PDB entry 7SX7 | X-ray diffraction, 2.15 A resolution | chains H and L of the 3 polymer chains in the assembly

Chain H:
Name: N49P9.3-FR3-3 antibody fab heavy chain
Notes: antibody fragment or engineered binder
Amino-acid sequence (230 residues; row label = number of the first residue in the row; a row labelled like 76A-76G holds insertion residues (76A, then the next letters in order)):
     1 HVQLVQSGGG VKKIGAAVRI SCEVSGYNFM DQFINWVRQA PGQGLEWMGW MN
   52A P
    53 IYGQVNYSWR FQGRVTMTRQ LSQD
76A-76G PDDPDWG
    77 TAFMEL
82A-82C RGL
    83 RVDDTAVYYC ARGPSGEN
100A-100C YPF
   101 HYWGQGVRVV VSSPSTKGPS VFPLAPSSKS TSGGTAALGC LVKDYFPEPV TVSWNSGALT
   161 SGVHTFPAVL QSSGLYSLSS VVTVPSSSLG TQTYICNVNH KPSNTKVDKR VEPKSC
Unresolved in the structure: 128-134
Cystine bridges: Cys22-Cys92, Cys140-Cys196

Chain L:
Name: N49P9.3-FR3-3 antibody fab light chain
From: Homo sapiens
Notes: antibody fragment or engineered binder
Amino-acid sequence (203 residues; numbered 3 to 212 plus 1 insertion-coded residue; 8 numbers in that range are skipped by the numbering (no residue carries them; nothing is unmodelled there); the number before each row is that of its first residue):
     3 LTQPAS
    11 MSASPGQSVT ISCSGTR
    30 HIISAWFQQY PGKPPKLIIF DDDKRPSGVP SRFSASRPGD TASLTISNVQ PEDEATYICN
    90 TY
    96 EFFGGGTKLT V
  106A L
   107 SQPKAAPSVT LFPPSSEELQ ANKATLVCLV SDFYPGAVTV AWKADGSPVK VGVETTKPSK
   167 QSNNKYAASS YLSLTPEQWK SHRSYSCRVT HEGSTVEKTV APAECS
Unresolved in the structure: 212
Cystine bridges: Cys23-Cys88, Cys134-Cys193
Residues lining bound ligands: N-acetylglucosamine (NAG; 2-acetamido-2-deoxy-beta-D-glucopyranose): His30, Ile31, Ile32, Tyr91

How chain H and chain L interact:
Contacting residue pairs (52):
  Gln39(H) with Gln38(L), hydrogen bond
  Gly42(H) with Lys163(L)
  Gly44(H) with Gly100(L)
  Leu45(H) with Pro44(L), hydrophobic; Ile87(L), hydrophobic; Phe98(L)
  Trp47(H) with Glu96(L)
  Tyr91(H) with Gln38(L); Lys42(L); Pro43(L), hydrophobic
  Tyr100A(H) with Tyr91(L); Glu96(L)
  Pro100B(H) with Ala34(L), hydrophobic; Leu46(L), hydrophobic
  Phe100C(H) with Phe36(L); Leu46(L); Phe98(L), hydrophobic
  His101(H) with Leu46(L); Phe49(L)
  Trp103(H) with Phe36(L); Pro44(L)
  Gly104(H) with Pro43(L)
  Phe122(H) with Ser121(L); Glu124(L)
  Pro123(H) with Ser121(L); Glu123(L)
  Leu124(H) with Phe118(L), hydrophobic
  Ala125(H) with Phe118(L)
  Ser127(H) with Cys211(L)
  Ala137(H) with Phe118(L)
  Leu141(H) with Thr131(L); Tyr177(L), hydrophobic
  Lys143(H) with Thr131(L)
  His164(H) with Gln167(L), hydrogen bond; Ala173(L)
  Phe166(H) with Leu135(L), hydrophobic; Val136(L); Ala173(L), hydrophobic; Ala174(L)
  Pro167(H) with Ser165(L); Ser175(L)
  Val169(H) with Glu160(L); Thr162(L); Tyr177(L), hydrophobic
  Gln171(H) with Glu160(L)
  Ser172(H) with Glu160(L), hydrogen bond (backbone-side chain)
  Leu178(H) with Tyr177(L)
  Ser179(H) with Val133(L); Tyr177(L), hydrogen bond (backbone-side chain)
  Lys214(H) with Ser122(L), hydrogen bond
  Cys216(H) with Glu210(L); Cys211(L), disulfide
Also at the interface, not in a pair above, chain H (40 interface residues in all): Val37, Pro41, Gln105, Leu138, Gly139, Ala168, Leu170, Ser177, Val181, Lys209
Also at the interface, not in a pair above, chain L (39 interface residues in all): Asn89, Gly99, Thr116, Ser137, Thr161, Ser179
Inter-chain disulfides: Cys216(H)-Cys211(L)

In short:
40 residues of chain H and 39 residues of chain L are in contact; the contacts include 1 disulfide bond and 5
hydrogen bonds. Among the polar pairs are Gln39(H)-Gln38(L), His164(H)-Gln167(L) and Ser172(H)-Glu160(L).
Chain L binds N-acetylglucosamine.
Here chain H is N49P9.3-FR3-3 antibody fab heavy chain and chain L is N49P9.3-FR3-3 antibody fab light chain
(Homo sapiens). Entry 7SX7 (Crystal structure of broadly neutralizing antibody N49P9.3-FR3-3 Fab in complex
with HIV-1 Clade A/E strain 93TH057 ...) was determined by X-ray diffraction.
